7BKC - chains L and K of the 26 polymer chains in the assembly; structure by electron microscopy, 3.00 A resolution.

Chain L:
Protein: Formylmethanofuran dehydrogenase, subunit G
Organism: Methanospirillum hungatei JF-1
Notes: EC 1.2.99.5
Reference sequence: Q2FKZ5 (Q2FKZ5_METHJ); numbering as in UniProt (aligned over 1-146)
Amino-acid sequence (146 residues; each row starts with the number of its first residue):
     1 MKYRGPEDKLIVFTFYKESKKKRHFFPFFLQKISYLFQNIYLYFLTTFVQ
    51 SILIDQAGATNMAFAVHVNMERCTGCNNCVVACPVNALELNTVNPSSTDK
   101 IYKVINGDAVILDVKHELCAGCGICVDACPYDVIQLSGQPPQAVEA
Disordered / not traced: 1-62, 142-146
Ion coordination: 4Fe-4S cluster Fe site 1: Cys-73, Cys-76, Cys-79, Cys-129; 4Fe-4S cluster Fe site 2: Cys-83, Cys-119, Cys-122, Cys-125
Ligand contacts:
  - 4Fe-4S cluster (SF4), molecule 1: Val-66, Cys-83, Pro-84, Val-85, Ile-101, Tyr-102, Cys-119, Ala-120, Gly-121, Cys-122, Gly-123, Ile-124, Cys-125, Leu-136
  - 4Fe-4S cluster (SF4), molecule 2: Val-68, Cys-73, Thr-74, Gly-75, Cys-76, Asn-77, Asn-78, Cys-79, Val-104, Ala-109, Cys-129, Pro-130, Tyr-131, Val-133, Ile-134

Chain K:
Protein: Formylmethanofuran dehydrogenase, subunit F
Organism: Methanospirillum hungatei JF-1
Notes: EC 1.2.99.5
Reference sequence: Q2FKZ4 (Q2FKZ4_METHJ); numbering as in UniProt (aligned over 1-388)
Amino-acid sequence (388 residues; each row starts with the number of its first residue):
     1 MSTLFPKYSKTTDGSKVIMEQRLLQQVNNLILDNDICTGCGICSEVCPEE
    51 AISVGAVGGVRRGLVDDAASIHVDETKCSYCGVCVIMCPFSALALKVDGE
   101 ERLPILEKEGFPTYDKGTAIDQDKCVRCNICDDVCPRDAIDRDVPLFEGE
   151 DKEGLAKGQAVELKIEFKVDDEKCTKCGICGNLCEAINVLHKPFSPEIGK
   201 VEGEVIWDEAYCDGCNVCAEACPSEAIKVTRTVVGQKKLGNVNIIDEDCC
   251 TCRWCAINCPTEAITVNKIFEGEITFHAEKCPGGCSTCVDVCPANAIYLP
   301 TPKPAKDMKGQIEAKIAVNKDFCILCGACVNACPGEDIIYLRRDSVKIKG
   351 KETDLFKKIKEKLFTPRTSKVKEQPSLAGSVELKAVSQ
Disordered / not traced: 1, 166-230, 388
Ion coordination: 4Fe-4S cluster Fe site 1: Cys-37, Cys-40, Cys-43, Cys-88; 4Fe-4S cluster Fe site 2: Cys-47, Cys-78, Cys-81, Cys-84; 4Fe-4S cluster Fe site 3: Cys-125, Cys-128, Cys-131, Cys-259; 4Fe-4S cluster Fe site 4: Cys-135, Cys-249, Cys-252, Cys-255; 4Fe-4S cluster Fe site 5: Cys-281, Cys-285, Cys-288, Cys-333; 4Fe-4S cluster Fe site 6: Cys-292, Cys-323, Cys-326, Cys-329
Ligand contacts:
  - 4Fe-4S cluster (SF4), molecule 1: Leu-30, Cys-47, Pro-48, Glu-49, Ile-52, Val-73, Cys-78, Ser-79, Tyr-80, Cys-81, Gly-82, Val-83, Cys-84
  - 4Fe-4S cluster (SF4), molecule 2: Leu-32, Cys-37, Thr-38, Gly-39, Cys-40, Ile-42, Cys-43, Ile-71, Cys-88, Pro-89, Phe-90, Ala-92, Leu-93
  - 4Fe-4S cluster (SF4), molecule 3: Ile-120, Cys-125, Val-126, Arg-127, Cys-128, Asn-129, Ile-130, Cys-131, Val-242, Cys-259, Pro-260, Thr-261, Ile-264
  - 4Fe-4S cluster (SF4), molecule 4: Cys-135, Pro-136, Arg-137, Ala-139, Ile-140, Ile-244, Cys-249, Cys-250, Thr-251, Cys-252, Arg-253, Trp-254, Cys-255, Val-266
  - 4Fe-4S cluster (SF4), molecule 5: Ile-274, Cys-292, Pro-293, Ala-294, Ala-296, Ile-297, Val-318, Cys-323, Ile-324, Leu-325, Cys-326, Gly-327, Ala-328, Cys-329, Leu-341
  - 4Fe-4S cluster (SF4), molecule 6: Phe-276, Cys-281, Pro-282, Gly-283, Cys-285, Thr-287, Cys-288, Ile-316, Cys-333, Pro-334, Gly-335, Ile-338, Ile-339

How chain L and chain K interact:
Contacting residue pairs (49; chain L residue first):
  Ala-63(L) / Glu-373(K)  hydrogen bond (backbone-side chain)
  Ala-63(L) / Ala-378(K)
  Ala-63(L) / Gly-379(K)  hydrogen bond (backbone-backbone)
  Ala-63(L) / Ser-380(K)
  Phe-64(L) / Gly-55(K)
  Phe-64(L) / Ala-56(K)
  Phe-64(L) / Gly-379(K)
  Phe-64(L) / Val-381(K)  hydrophobic
  Pro-84(L) / Pro-282(K)
  Pro-84(L) / Cys-285(K)  hydrophobic
  Pro-84(L) / Pro-334(K)  hydrophobic
  Val-85(L) / Pro-334(K)
  Ala-87(L) / Pro-282(K)
  Leu-88(L) / Pro-282(K)  hydrophobic
  Leu-88(L) / Val-371(K)  hydrophobic
  Asn-91(L) / Cys-281(K)
  Asn-91(L) / Lys-315(K)  hydrogen bond (backbone-side chain)
  Thr-92(L) / Lys-280(K)
  Val-93(L) / Glu-279(K)  hydrogen bond (backbone-backbone)
  Val-93(L) / Lys-280(K)
  Ser-96(L) / Glu-336(K)
  Lys-115(L) / Pro-375(K)
  Glu-117(L) / Lys-372(K)  hydrogen bond (backbone-backbone)
  Glu-117(L) / Glu-373(K)  hydrogen bond (backbone-backbone)
  Glu-117(L) / Pro-375(K)
  Leu-118(L) / Val-371(K)  hydrophobic
  Ala-120(L) / Pro-334(K)  hydrophobic
  Gly-121(L) / Gly-58(K)
  Gly-121(L) / Gly-59(K)  hydrogen bond (backbone-backbone)
  Cys-122(L) / Gly-58(K)
  Cys-122(L) / Gly-59(K)
  Cys-122(L) / Arg-62(K)  hydrogen bond (backbone-side chain)
  Cys-122(L) / Thr-287(K)
  Gly-123(L) / Leu-64(K)
  Ile-124(L) / Arg-62(K)
  Ile-124(L) / Gly-284(K)
  Ile-124(L) / Cys-285(K)  hydrophobic
  Leu-136(L) / Val-65(K)  hydrophobic
  Ser-137(L) / Asp-67(K)
  Gly-138(L) / Ala-56(K)
  Gly-138(L) / Val-65(K)
  Gly-138(L) / Asp-67(K)
  Gly-138(L) / Ala-68(K)
  Gly-138(L) / His-72(K)  hydrogen bond (backbone-side chain)
  Gln-139(L) / Asp-67(K)  hydrogen bond (side chain-backbone)
  Pro-140(L) / Ala-378(K)
  Pro-140(L) / Gly-379(K)
  Pro-141(L) / Ala-378(K)
  Pro-141(L) / Gly-379(K)
Interface residues without a listed pair, chain L (32 interface residues in all): Ala-82, Asn-94, Ser-97, Asp-99, His-116, Cys-119, Val-126, Asp-127
Interface residues without a listed pair, chain K (30 interface residues in all): Ser-286, Ala-332

Overview:
Chain L and chain K form an interface of 32 and 30 residues respectively, with 10 hydrogen bonds. Polar pairs
include Ala-63(L)/Glu-373(K), Asn-91(L)/Lys-315(K) and Cys-122(L)/Arg-62(K). Ligands of chain L: 4Fe-4S
cluster. Ligands of chain K: 6 copies of 4Fe-4S cluster.
Chain L is Formylmethanofuran dehydrogenase, subunit G and chain K is Formylmethanofuran dehydrogenase,
subunit F, both from Methanospirillum hungatei JF-1; the structure, Formate dehydrogenase - heterodisulfide
reductase - formylmethanofuran dehydrogenase complex from Methanospirillum hungatei (dimeric, composite
structure), was determined by electron microscopy (same publication as 7BKB, 7BKD and 7BKE).
